5NFC - chain A; structure by X-ray diffraction, 1.59 A resolution.

Chain A:
Molecule: Galectin-3
Organism: Homo sapiens
UniProt: P17931 (LEG3_HUMAN); numbering as in UniProt (aligned over 106-250)
Amino-acid sequence (147 residues; each row starts with the number of its first residue):
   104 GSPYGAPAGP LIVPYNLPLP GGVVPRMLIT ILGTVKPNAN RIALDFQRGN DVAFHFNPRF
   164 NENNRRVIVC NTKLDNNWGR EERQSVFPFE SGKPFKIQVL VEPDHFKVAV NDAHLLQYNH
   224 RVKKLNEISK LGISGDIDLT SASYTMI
Not modelled in the structure: 104-112
Differences from the reference sequence: expression tag (104-105)
Swiss-Prot annotation at these positions:
  - motif: K226 to D241 (Nuclear export signal)
  - binding site (a beta-D-galactoside): W181 to Q187
  - modified residue: S188 (Phosphoserine)

In short:
From UniProt: 7 beta-D-galactoside-binding residues.
Chain A is Galectin-3 (Homo sapiens); the structure, Structure of Galectin-3 CRD in complex with glycerol, was
determined by X-ray diffraction (same publication as 5NF7, 5NF9, 5NFA and 5NFB).
